6R3T - chain A; structure by X-ray diffraction, 2.73 A resolution.

== Chain A ==
Name: Mgp-operon protein 3
Source organism: Mycoplasma genitalium G37
Reference sequence: P22747 (MGP3_MYCGE); residue numbers follow UniProt; this construct covers 23-938
Chain sequence (916 residues; numbered 23 to 938; the number before each row is that of its first residue):
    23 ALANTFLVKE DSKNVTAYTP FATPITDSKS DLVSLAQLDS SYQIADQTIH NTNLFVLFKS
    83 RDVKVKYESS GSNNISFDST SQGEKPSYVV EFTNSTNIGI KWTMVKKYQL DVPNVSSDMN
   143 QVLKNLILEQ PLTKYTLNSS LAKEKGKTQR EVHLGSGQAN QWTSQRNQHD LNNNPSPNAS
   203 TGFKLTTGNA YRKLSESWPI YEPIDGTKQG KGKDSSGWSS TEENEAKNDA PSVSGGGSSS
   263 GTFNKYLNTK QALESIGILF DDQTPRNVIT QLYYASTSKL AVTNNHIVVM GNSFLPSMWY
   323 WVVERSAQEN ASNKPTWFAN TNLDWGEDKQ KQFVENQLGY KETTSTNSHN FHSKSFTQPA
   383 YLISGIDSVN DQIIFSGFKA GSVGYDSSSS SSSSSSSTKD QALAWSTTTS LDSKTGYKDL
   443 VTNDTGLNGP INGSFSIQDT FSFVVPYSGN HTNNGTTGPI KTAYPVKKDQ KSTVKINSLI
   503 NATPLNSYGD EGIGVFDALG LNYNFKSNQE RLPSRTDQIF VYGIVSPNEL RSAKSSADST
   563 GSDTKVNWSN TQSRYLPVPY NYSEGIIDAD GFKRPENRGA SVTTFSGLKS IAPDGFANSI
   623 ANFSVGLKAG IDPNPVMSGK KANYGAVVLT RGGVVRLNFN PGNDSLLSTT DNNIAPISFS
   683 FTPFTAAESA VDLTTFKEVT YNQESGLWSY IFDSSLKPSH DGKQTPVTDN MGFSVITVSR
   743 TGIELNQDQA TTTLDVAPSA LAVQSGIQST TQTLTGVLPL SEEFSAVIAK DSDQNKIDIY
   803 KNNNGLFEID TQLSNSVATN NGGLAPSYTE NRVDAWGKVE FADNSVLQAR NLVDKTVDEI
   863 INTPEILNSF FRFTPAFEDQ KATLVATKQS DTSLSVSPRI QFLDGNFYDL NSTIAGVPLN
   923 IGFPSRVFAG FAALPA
Not modelled in the structure: 23-24, 258-260, 413-416, 471-477, 592-602, 937-938
Metal / ion sites: K+ site 1: Asp346, Gly348; K+ site 2: Glu785, Asn804
Reported in the primary citation:
  - mutagenesis - S458D: abolished expression
  - mutagenesis - W184A, S783A: unchanged expression

== In short ==
The K+ site 1 is built by Asp346 and Gly348. Glu785 and Asn804 form the K+ site 2. From the paper: S458D
abolishes expression; W184A and S783A leave expression unchanged.
Chain A is Mgp-operon protein 3 (Mycoplasma genitalium G37); the structure, Structure of P110 from Mycoplasma
Genitalium at 2.7A, was determined by X-ray diffraction, deposited together with 6R41, 6R43 and 5OX7.
